Entry 4WSV (X-ray diffraction, 3.10 A resolution); this record covers chains D and F of the 6 polymer chains in the assembly.

Chain D (and F):
Name: Hemagglutinin HA2 chain
Organism: Influenza A virus H6N1 subtype
Notes: chain F of this document is another copy of the same molecule, construct and numbering; everything in this record applies to it too
Amino-acid sequence (181 residues; each row starts with the number of its first residue):
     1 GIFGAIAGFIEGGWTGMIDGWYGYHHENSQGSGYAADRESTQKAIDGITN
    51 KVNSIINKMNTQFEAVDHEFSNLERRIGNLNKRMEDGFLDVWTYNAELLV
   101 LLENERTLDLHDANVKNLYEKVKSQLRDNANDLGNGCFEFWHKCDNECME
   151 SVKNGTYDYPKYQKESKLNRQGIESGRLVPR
Not modelled in the structure: 169-181
Disulfides: Cys144-Cys148

Interface between chain D and chain F:
Pairs across the interface (42; chain D residue first):
  Ser54(D) with Leu101(F)
  Lys58(D) with Tyr94(F); Glu97(F), salt bridge
  Met59(D) with Tyr94(F)
  Thr61(D) with Asp90(F)
  Phe63(D) with Arg83(F)
  Glu64(D) with Arg83(F), hydrogen bond (backbone-side chain)
  Val66(D) with Arg83(F)
  His68(D) with Arg76(F); Asn79(F)
  Glu69(D) with Arg76(F), hydrogen bond (backbone-side chain)
  Phe70(D) with Arg76(F)
  Glu74(D) with Arg76(F), salt bridge
  Ile77(D) with Ile77(F), hydrophobic
  Leu80(D) with Leu80(F), hydrophobic
  Asn81(D) with Leu80(F); Arg83(F), hydrogen bond
  Met84(D) with Arg83(F); Met84(F), hydrophobic
  Glu85(D) with Arg83(F), salt bridge
  Phe88(D) with Met84(F); Gly87(F); Phe88(F)
  Trp92(D) with Asp90(F); Val91(F), hydrophobic; Tyr94(F), hydrophobic
  Asn95(D) with Tyr94(F); Asn95(F)
  Leu99(D) with Tyr94(F); Leu98(F), hydrophobic
  Glu103(D) with Leu102(F)
  Arg106(D) with Leu102(F); Glu105(F), salt bridge; Arg106(F)
  Ala113(D) with Ile2(F)
  Asn117(D) with Gly1(F); Ile2(F), hydrogen bond (side chain-backbone); Phe3(F); Gly4(F)
  Glu120(D) with Lys116(F), salt bridge
  Arg127(D) with Asn131(F), hydrogen bond; Leu133(F)
Other interface residues (no listed pair), chain D (32 interface residues in all): Phe3, Lys51, Ala65, Val91, Leu102, Ser124
Other interface residues (no listed pair), chain F (26 interface residues in all): Gly134

In short:
Chain D and chain F form an interface of 32 and 26 residues respectively; the contacts include 5 hydrogen
bonds and 5 salt bridges. Polar pairs include Lys58(D)-Glu97(F), Glu74(D)-Arg76(F) and Glu85(D)-Arg83(F).
Chain D and chain F are both Hemagglutinin HA2 chain (Influenza A virus H6N1 subtype); the structure, The
crystal structure of hemagglutinin from A/Taiwan/1/2013 in complex with 6'SLN, was determined by X-ray
diffraction, deposited together with 4WST, 4WSU, 4WSW and 4WSX.
